PDB entry 9QE0 | electron microscopy, 6.71 A resolution (low resolution: residue-level contacts below are approximate; hydrogen-bond / salt-bridge calls are withheld) | chains B and D of the 8 polymer chains in the assembly

# Chain B
Protein: JetC
Organism: Neobacillus vireti LMG 21834
Chain sequence (1371 residues; numbered 1 to 1371; the number before each row is that of its first residue):
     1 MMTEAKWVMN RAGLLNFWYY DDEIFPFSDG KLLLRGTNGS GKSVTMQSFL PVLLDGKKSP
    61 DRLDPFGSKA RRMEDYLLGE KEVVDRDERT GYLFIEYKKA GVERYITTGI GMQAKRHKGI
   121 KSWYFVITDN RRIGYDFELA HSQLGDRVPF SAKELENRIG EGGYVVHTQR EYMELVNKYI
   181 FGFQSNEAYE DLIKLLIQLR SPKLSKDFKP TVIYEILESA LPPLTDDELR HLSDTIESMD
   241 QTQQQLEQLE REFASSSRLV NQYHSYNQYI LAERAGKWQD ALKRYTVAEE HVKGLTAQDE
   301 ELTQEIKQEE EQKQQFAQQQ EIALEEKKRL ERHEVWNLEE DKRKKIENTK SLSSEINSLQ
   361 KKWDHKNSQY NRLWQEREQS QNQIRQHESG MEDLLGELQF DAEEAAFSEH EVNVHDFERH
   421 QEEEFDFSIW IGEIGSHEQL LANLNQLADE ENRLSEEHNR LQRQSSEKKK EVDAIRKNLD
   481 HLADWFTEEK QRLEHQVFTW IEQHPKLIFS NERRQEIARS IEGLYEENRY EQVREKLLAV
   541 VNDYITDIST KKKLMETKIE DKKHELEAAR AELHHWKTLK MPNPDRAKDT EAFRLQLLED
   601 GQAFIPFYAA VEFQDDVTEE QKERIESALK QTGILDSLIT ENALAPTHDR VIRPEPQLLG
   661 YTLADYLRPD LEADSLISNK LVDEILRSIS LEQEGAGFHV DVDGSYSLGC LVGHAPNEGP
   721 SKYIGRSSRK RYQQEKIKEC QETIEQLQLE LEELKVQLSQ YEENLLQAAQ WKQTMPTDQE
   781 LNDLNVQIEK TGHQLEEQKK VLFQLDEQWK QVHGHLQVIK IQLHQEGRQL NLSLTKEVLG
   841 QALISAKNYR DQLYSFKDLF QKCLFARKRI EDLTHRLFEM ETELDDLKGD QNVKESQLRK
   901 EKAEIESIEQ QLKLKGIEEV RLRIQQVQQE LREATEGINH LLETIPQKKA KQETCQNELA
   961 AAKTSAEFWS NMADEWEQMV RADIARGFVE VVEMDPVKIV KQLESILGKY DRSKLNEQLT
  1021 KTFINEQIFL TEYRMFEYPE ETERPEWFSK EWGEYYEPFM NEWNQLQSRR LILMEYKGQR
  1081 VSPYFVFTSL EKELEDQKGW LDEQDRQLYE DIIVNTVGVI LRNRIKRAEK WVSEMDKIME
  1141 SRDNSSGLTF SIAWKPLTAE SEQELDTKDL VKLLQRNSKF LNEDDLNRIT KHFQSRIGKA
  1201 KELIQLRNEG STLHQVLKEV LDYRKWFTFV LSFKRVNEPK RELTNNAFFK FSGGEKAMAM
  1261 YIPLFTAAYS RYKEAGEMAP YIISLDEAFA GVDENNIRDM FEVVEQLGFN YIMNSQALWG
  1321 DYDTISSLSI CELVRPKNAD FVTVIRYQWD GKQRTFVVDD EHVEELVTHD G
Not modelled in the structure: 1357-1371

# Chain D
Protein: JetB
Organism: Neobacillus vireti LMG 21834
Chain sequence (389 residues; each row starts with the number of its first residue):
     1 MIMEQTQLFD EKAIQGMDIL FHHYWILRAE QPEWYQLIRE REKVLRRYLD EKFGLRLIVH
    61 QHFIKLEKIP VEPEGWMGIQ DFQEPMDYAI FCCALAFLEG KAVDEQFLLS ELCQEIQADY
   121 PGDFPLDWTL YTHRKSLIRA VKVLMEFQLI RTIDGDIGRF DQNEEQEVLY EASTYSRYFM
   181 RTYPDDFSSY QHWSELLKED WKLNQEDERR KRVYRKLFFS PGLHRLDQQD PDFLYIRNYR
   241 NRLAEDIEKH SEYKLHVYKN TAFLSIAEPR QYQQVFPNSK ASTDIILQLS KYIHGEPERF
   301 KANENGEILM TEGEFEQVVD DLRQQFGTGW AKYFRDMSTK GIRTELLRAM KDWMMAEVDS
   361 ETSLIRIKSL TGVMTGEYPS DFQTGGTEG
Not modelled in the structure: 1-4, 389

# Interface between chain B and chain D
Residue-residue contacts (10):
  L1157(B) with R242(D); E245(D)
  T1158(B) with R242(D)
  A1159(B) with Y239(D)
  E1160(B) with Y239(D); R242(D)
  R1196(B) with R242(D)
  L1206(B) with R47(D)
  E1242(B) with E248(D)
  T1244(B) with E248(D)
Also at the interface, not in a pair above, chain B (10 interface residues in all): S1161, L1203
Also at the interface, not in a pair above, chain D (8 interface residues in all): E51, N238, N241

# Overview
The interface between chain B and chain D involves 10 residues on one side and 8 on the other.
Here chain B is JetC and chain D is JetB, both from Neobacillus vireti LMG 21834. Entry 9QE0 (Neobacillus
vireti Wadjet-II JetABC dimer) was determined by electron microscopy together with 9QE1 from the same study.
